PDB entry 8SU9 | electron microscopy, 2.83 A resolution | chains I and Q of the 18 polymer chains in the assembly

== Chain I ==
Name: SIR2-like domain-containing protein
Organism: Escherichia coli
UniProtKB: A0A7B5N0T7 (A0A7B5N0T7_ECOLX); residue numbers follow UniProt; this construct covers 1-415
Sequence (415 residues; numbered 1 to 415; the number before each row is that of its first residue):
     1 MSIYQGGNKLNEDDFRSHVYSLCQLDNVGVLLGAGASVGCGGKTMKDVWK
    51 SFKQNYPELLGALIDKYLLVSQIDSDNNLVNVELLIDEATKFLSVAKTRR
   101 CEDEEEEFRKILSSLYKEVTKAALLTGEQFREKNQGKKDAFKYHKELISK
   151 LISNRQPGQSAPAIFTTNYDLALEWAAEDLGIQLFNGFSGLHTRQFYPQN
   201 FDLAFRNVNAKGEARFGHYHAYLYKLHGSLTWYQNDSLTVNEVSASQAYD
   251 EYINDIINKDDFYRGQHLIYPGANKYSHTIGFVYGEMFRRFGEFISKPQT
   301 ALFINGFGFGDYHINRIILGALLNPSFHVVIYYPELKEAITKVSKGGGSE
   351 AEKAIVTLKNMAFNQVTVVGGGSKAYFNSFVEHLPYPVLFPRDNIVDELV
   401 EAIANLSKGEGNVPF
Unresolved in the structure: 1, 211-217, 389-393, 408-415
Small-molecule neighbours: Adenosine-5-Diphosphoribose (AR6; [(2R,3S,4R,5R)-5-(6-aminopurin-9-yl)-3,4-dihydroxy-oxolan-2-yl]methyl [hydroxy-[[(2R,3S,4R,5S)-3,4,5-trihydroxyoxolan-2-yl]methoxy]phosphoryl] hydrogen phosphate): G33, A34, G35, V38, T44, M45, N81, E83, T167, H227, N305, G306, F307, G308, G310, D311, P334, E335, A375, Y376, F377
What the authors report for this chain:
  - binding site for Adenosine-5-Diphosphoribose: Y376, F377
  - catalytic residues: H227, D311, H313
  - mutagenesis - H227A, D311A, H313A: abolished catalytic activity on NAD+
  - mutagenesis - H227A, D311A, H313A: decreased catalytic activity on single-stranded DNA
  - mutagenesis - H227A: decreased growth

== Chain Q ==
Name: Nucleoside triphosphate hydrolase
Organism: Escherichia coli
UniProtKB: A0A822U1Y5 (A0A822U1Y5_ECOLX); numbering as in UniProt (aligned over 1-610)
Sequence (610 residues; each row starts with the number of its first residue):
     1 MSLFKLTEISAIGYVVGLEGERIRINLHEGLQGRLASHRKGVSSVTQPGD
    51 LIGFDAGNILVVARVTDMAFVEADKAHKANVGTSDLADIPLRQIIAYAIG
   101 FVKRELNGYVFISEDWRLPALGSSAVPLTSDFLNIIYSIDKEELPKAVEL
   151 GVDSRTKTVKIFASVDKLLSRHLAVLGSTGYGKSNFNALLTRKVSEKYPN
   201 SRIVIFDINGEYAQAFTGIPNVKHTILGESPNVDSLEKKQQKGELYSEEY
   251 YCYKKIPYQALGFAGLIKLLRPSDKTQLPALRNALSAINRTHFKSRNIYL
   301 EKDDGETFLLYDDCRDTNQSKLAEWLDLLRRRRLKRTNVWPPFKSLATLV
   351 AEFGCVAADRSNGSKRDAFGFSNVLPLVKIIQQLAEDIRFKSIVNLNGGG
   401 ELADGGTHWDKAMSDEVDYFFGKEKGQENDWNVHIVNMKNLAQDHAPMLL
   451 SALLEMFAEILFRRGQERSYPTVLLLEEAHHYLRDPYAEIDSQIKAYERL
   501 AKEGRKFKCSLIVSTQRPSELSPTVLAMCSNWFSLRLTNERDLQALRYAM
   551 ESGNEQILKQISGLPRGDAVAFGSAFNLPVRISINQARPGPKSSDAVFSE
   601 EWANCTELRC
Unresolved in the structure: 37-41, 72-88, 230-237, 356-363, 485-496, 603-610
Small-molecule neighbours: ADP (adenosine-5'-diphosphate): S178, T179, G180, Y181, G182, K183, S184, N185, R566, I584, N585, Q586

== How chain I and chain Q interact ==
Residue-residue contacts (12):
  Y20(I) - A56(Q)
  Y20(I) - G57(Q)
  S153(I) - L6(Q)
  L180(I) - L3(Q)
  G181(I) - S2(Q)
  N207(I) - M1(Q)
  H218(I) - M1(Q)
  Y219(I) - F4(Q)  hydrophobic
  Y386(I) - R104(Q)  hydrogen bond (backbone-side chain)
  P387(I) - D55(Q)
  P387(I) - R104(Q)
  V388(I) - R104(Q)
Also at the interface, not in a pair above, chain I (13 interface residues in all): S149, I152, I182
Also at the interface, not in a pair above, chain Q (12 interface residues in all): N58, L60, Y109

== Overview ==
13 residues of chain I and 12 residues of chain Q are in contact, with 1 hydrogen bond. Its one
hydrogen-bonded contact is Y386(I)-R104(Q). Ligands of chain I: Adenosine-5-Diphosphoribose. Bound to chain Q:
ADP. The paper reports catalytic residues H227(I), D311(I) and H313(I); H227A, D311A and H313A of chain I
abolish catalytic activity on NAD+.
Chain I is SIR2-like domain-containing protein and chain Q is Nucleoside triphosphate hydrolase, both from
Escherichia coli; the structure, E. coli SIR2-HerA complex (hexamer HerA bound with dodecamer Sir2), was
determined by electron microscopy, deposited together with 8SUW, 8SUB, 8SXX, 8UAE and 8UAF.
